PDB entry 7MSM | electron microscopy, 2.79 A resolution | chains A and E of the 55 polymer chains in the assembly

[Chain A]
Molecule: 23S rRNA
Source organism: Mycobacterium tuberculosis (strain ATCC 25618 / H37Rv)
Sequence (3138 nucleotides; numbered 1 to 3138; the number before each row is that of its first residue):
     1 UUGUAAGUGUCUAAGGGCGCAUGGUGGAUGCCUUGGCAUCGAGAGCCGAU
    51 GAAGGACGUGGGAGGCUGCGAUAUGCCUCGGGGAGCUGUCAACCGAGCGU
   101 GGAUCCGAGGAUUUCCGAAUGGGGAAACCCAGCACGAGUGAUGUCGUGCU
   151 ACCCGCAUCUGAAUAUAUAGGGUGCGGGAGGGAACGCGGGGAAGUGAAAC
   201 AUCUCAGUACCCGUAGGAGGAGAAAACAAUUGUGAUUCCGCAAGUAGUGG
   251 CGAGCGAACGCGGAACAGGCUAAACCGCACGCAUGGGUAACCGGGUAGGG
   301 GUUGUGUGUGCGGGGUUGUGGGAGGAUAUGUCUCAGCGCUACCCGGCUGA
   351 GAGGCAGUCAGAAAGUGUCGUGGUUAGCGGAAGUGGCCUGGGAUGGUCUG
   401 CCGUAGACGGUGAGAGCCCGGUACGCGAAAACCCGGCACCUGCCUAGUAU
   451 CAAUUCCCGAGUAGCAGCGGGCCCGUGGAAUCCGCUGUGAAUCCGCCGGG
   501 ACCACCCGGUAAGCCUAAAUACUCCUCGAUGACCGAUAGCGGAUUAGUAC
   551 CGUGAGGGAAUGGUGAAAAGUACCCCGGGAGGGGAGUGAAAGAGUACCUG
   601 AAACCGUGUGCCUACAAUCCGUCAGAGCCUCCUUUUCCUCUCCGGAGGAG
   651 GGUGGUGAUGGCGUGCCUUUUGAAGAAUGAGCCUGCGAGUCAGGGACAUG
   701 UCGCAAGGUUAACCCGUGUGGGGUAGCCGCAGCGAAAGCGAGUCUGAAUA
   751 GGGCGACCCACACGCGCAUACGCGCGUGUGAAUAGUGGCGUGUUCUGGAC
   801 CCGAAGCGGAGUGAUCUACCCAUGGCCAGGGUGAAGCGCGGGUAAGACCG
   851 CGUGGAGGCCCGAACCCACUUAGGUUGAAGACUGAGGGGAUGAGCUGUGG
   901 GUAGGGGUGAAAGGCCAAUCAAACUCCGUGAUAGCUGGUUCUCCCCGAAA
   951 UGCAUUUAGGUGCAGCGUUGCGUGGUUCACCGCGGAGGUAGAGCUACUGG
  1001 AUGGCCGAUGGGCCCUACUAGGUUACUGACGUCAGCCAAACUCCGAAUGC
  1051 CGUGGUGUAAAGCGUGGCAGUGAGACGGCGGGGGAUAAGCUCCGUACGUC
  1101 GAAAGGGAAACAGCCCAGAUCGCCGGCUAAGGCCCCCAAGCGUGUGCUAA
  1151 GUGGGAAAGGAUGUGCAGUCGCAAAGACAACCAGGAGGUUGGCUUAGAAG
  1201 CAGCCACCCUUGAAAGAGUGCGUAAUAGCUCACUGGUCAAGUGAUUGUGC
  1251 GCCGAUAAUGUAGCGGGGCUCAAGCACACCGCCGAAGCCGCGGCACAUCC
  1301 ACCUUGUGGUGGGUGUGGGUAGGGGAGCGUCCCUCAUUCAGCGAAGCCAC
  1351 CGGGUGACCGGUGGUGGAGGGUGGGGGAGUGAGAAUGCAGGCAUGAGUAG
  1401 CGACAAGGCAAGUGAGAACCUUGCCCGCCGAAAGACCAAGGGUUCCUGGG
  1451 CCAGGCCAGUCCGCCCAGGGUGAGUCGGGACCUAAGGCGAGGCCGACAGG
  1501 CGUAGUCGAUGGACAACGGGUUGAUAUUCCCGUACCCGUGUGUGGGCGCC
  1551 CGUGACGAAUCAGCGGUACUAACCACCCAAAACCGGAUCGAUCACUCCCC
  1601 UUCGGGGGUGUGGAGUUCUGGGGCUGCGUGGGAACUUCGCUGGUAGUAGU
  1651 CAAGCGAAGGGGUGACGCAGGAAGGUAGCCGUACCAGUCAGUGGUAACAC
  1701 UGGGGCAAGCCGGUAGGGAGAGCGAUAGGCAAAUCCGUCGCUCACUAAUC
  1751 CUGAGAGGUGACGCAUAGCCGGUUGAGGCGAAUUCGGUGAUCCUCUGCUG
  1801 CCAAGAAAAGCCUCUAGCGAGCACACACACGGCCCGUACCCCAAACCGAC
  1851 ACAGGUGGUCAGGUAGAGCAUACCAAGGCGUACGAGAUAACUAUGGUUAA
  1901 GGAACUCGGCAAAAUGCCCCCGUAACUUCGGGAGAAGGGGGACCGGAAUA
  1951 UCGUGAACACCCUUGCGGUGGGAGCGGGAUCCGGUCGCAGAAACCAGUGA
  2001 GGAGCGACUGUUUACUAAAAACACAGGUCCGUGCGAAGUCGCAAGACGAU
  2051 GUAUACGGACUGACGCCUGCCCGGUGCUGGAAGGUUAAGAGGACCCGUUA
  2101 ACCCGCAAGGGUGAAGCGGAGAAUUUAAGCCCCAGUAAACGGCGGUGGUA
  2151 ACUAUAACCAUCCUAAGGUAGCGAAAUUCCUUGUCGGGUAAGUUCCGACC
  2201 UGCACGAAUGGCGUAACGACUUCUCAACUGUCUCAACCAUAGACUCGGCG
  2251 AAAUUGCACUACGAGUAAAGAUGCUCGUUACGCGCGGCAGGACGAAAAGA
  2301 CCCCGGGACCUUCACUACAACUUGGUAUUGAUGUUCGGUACGGUUUGUGU
  2351 AGGAUAGGUGGGAGACUGUGAAACCUCGACGCCAGUUGGGGCGGAGUCGU
  2401 UGUUGAAAUACCACUCUGAUCGUAUUGGGCAUCUAACCUCGAACCCUGAA
  2451 UCGGGUUUAGGGACAGUGCCUGGCGGGUAGUUUAACUGGGGCGGUUGCCU
  2501 CCUAAAAUGUAACGGAGGCGCCCAAAGGUUCCCUCAACCUGGACGGCAAU
  2551 CAGGUGGCGAGUGUAAAUGCACAAGGGAGCUUGACUGCGAGACUUACAAG
  2601 UCAAGCAGGGACGAAAGUCGGGAUUAGUGAUCCGGCACCCCCGAGUGGAA
  2651 GGGGUGUCGCUCAACGGAUAAAAGGUACCCCGGGGAUAACAGGCUGAUCU
  2701 UCCCCAAGAGUCCAUAUCGACGGGAUGGUUUGGCACCUCGAUGUCGGCUC
  2751 GUCGCAUCCUGGGGCUGGAGCAGGUCCCAAGGGUUGGGCUGUUCGCCCAU
  2801 UAAAGCGGCACGCGAGCUGGGUUUAGAACGUCGUGAGACAGUUCGGUCUC
  2851 UAUCCGCCGCGCGCGUCAGAAACUUGAGGAAACCUGUCCCUAGUACGAGA
  2901 GGACCGGGACGGACGAACCUCUGGUGCACCAGUUGUCCCGCCAGGGGCAC
  2951 CGCUGGAUAGCCACGUUCGGUCAGGAUAACCGCUGAAAGCAUCUAAGCGG
  3001 GAAACCUUCUCCAAGAUCAGGUUUCUCACCCACUUGGUGGGAUAAGGCCC
  3051 CCCGCAGAACACGGGUUCAAUAGGUCAGACCUGGAAGCUCAGUAAUGGGU
  3101 GUAGGGAACUGGUGCUAACCGGCCGAAAACUUACAACA
Unresolved in the structure: 1-4, 1013-1022, 3133-3138
Modified / non-standard residues: 5MU (5-methyluridine 5'-monophosphate) at position 2177; OMG (o2'-methylguanosine-5'-monophosphate) at position 2791
Ion coordination: Mg2+ site 1: C31, G1370; Mg2+ site 2: C46, G217; Mg2+ site 3 near G60 (its only coordinating residue here); Mg2+ site 4 near U72 (its only coordinating residue here); Mg2+ site 5 near U120 (its only coordinating residue here); Mg2+ site 6: A162, U166; Mg2+ site 7: G194, U2481; Mg2+ site 8: G194, U195; Mg2+ site 9: A199, C200; Mg2+ site 10 near G220 (its only coordinating residue here); Mg2+ site 11 near C251 (its only coordinating residue here); Mg2+ site 12: G379, G421; 154 more Mg2+ sites not listed
Small-molecule neighbours: N-formylmethionine (FME): G2299, A2300, C2301, A2689, U2823

[Chain E]
Molecule: 50S ribosomal protein L4
Source organism: Mycobacterium tuberculosis (strain ATCC 25618 / H37Rv)
UniProtKB: P9WH85 (RL4_MYCTU); residue numbers follow UniProt; this construct covers 1-223
Chain sequence (223 residues; row label = number of the first residue in the row):
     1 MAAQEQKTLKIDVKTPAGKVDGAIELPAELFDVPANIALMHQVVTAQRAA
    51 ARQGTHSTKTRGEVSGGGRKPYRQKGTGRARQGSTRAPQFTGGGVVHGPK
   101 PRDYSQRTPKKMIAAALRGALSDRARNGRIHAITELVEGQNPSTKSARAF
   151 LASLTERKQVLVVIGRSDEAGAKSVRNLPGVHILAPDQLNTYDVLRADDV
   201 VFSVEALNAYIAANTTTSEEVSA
Unresolved in the structure: 1-8, 216-223

[Interface between chain A and chain E]
Residue-residue contacts - 149 pairs, chain A then chain E:
  C37(A) - Ser57(E)  sugar contact
  A38(A) - Thr55(E)  sugar contact
  A38(A) - Ser57(E)  sugar contact
  A38(A) - Pro101(E)  sugar contact
  U39(A) - Gln53(E)  base contact
  U39(A) - Thr55(E)  sugar contact
  C402(A) - Lys145(E)  phosphate contact
  C402(A) - Arg148(E)  base contact
  G403(A) - Thr144(E)  sugar contact
  G403(A) - Arg148(E)  hydrogen bond to the base
  G403(A) - Asn177(E)  hydrogen bond to the base
  G403(A) - Leu178(E)  base contact
  U404(A) - Pro142(E)  sugar contact
  U404(A) - Ser143(E)  phosphate contact
  U404(A) - Thr144(E)  hydrogen bond to the phosphate
  U404(A) - Lys173(E)  hydrogen bond to the base
  U404(A) - Arg176(E)  hydrogen bond to the phosphate
  A405(A) - Arg176(E)  salt bridge to the phosphate
  A405(A) - Asn177(E)  hydrogen bond to the phosphate
  G406(A) - Asn177(E)  hydrogen bond to the sugar
  G406(A) - Pro179(E)  base contact
  A423(A) - Arg176(E)  hydrogen bond to the sugar
  U530(A) - Gln53(E)  hydrogen bond to the sugar
  G531(A) - Gln53(E)  sugar contact
  G531(A) - Thr55(E)  hydrogen bond to the base
  A532(A) - Arg48(E)  hydrogen bond to the base
  A532(A) - Ala49(E)  base contact
  A532(A) - Arg52(E)  hydrogen bond to the base
  A532(A) - Gln53(E)  hydrogen bond to the phosphate
  C533(A) - Arg52(E)  salt bridge to the phosphate
  C533(A) - Thr55(E)  sugar contact
  C533(A) - His56(E)  salt bridge to the phosphate
  U537(A) - Thr91(E)  hydrogen bond to the base
  A538(A) - Gly92(E)  hydrogen bond to the phosphate
  G539(A) - Val95(E)  phosphate contact
  C540(A) - Lys59(E)  salt bridge to the phosphate
  G541(A) - Val64(E)  phosphate contact
  G541(A) - Ser65(E)  hydrogen bond to the phosphate
  G547(A) - Ser65(E)  base contact
  G557(A) - Arg69(E)  sugar contact
  G558(A) - Gly66(E)  phosphate contact
  G558(A) - Gly67(E)  hydrogen bond to the phosphate
  A559(A) - Arg86(E)  salt bridge to the phosphate
  G685(A) - Thr91(E)  hydrogen bond to the base
  G687(A) - Pro88(E)  sugar contact
  A688(A) - Val96(E)  sugar contact
  A688(A) - His97(E)  phosphate contact
  U690(A) - His97(E)  hydrogen bond to the base
  C691(A) - Arg102(E)  phosphate contact
  A692(A) - Arg102(E)  phosphate contact
  G694(A) - Arg107(E)  base contact
  C702(A) - Asn36(E)  phosphate contact
  G703(A) - Asn36(E)  hydrogen bond to the phosphate
  G703(A) - Met112(E)  sugar contact
  C704(A) - Lys111(E)  hydrogen bond to the sugar
  G708(A) - Lys111(E)  salt bridge to the phosphate
  U709(A) - Lys111(E)  salt bridge to the phosphate
  U710(A) - Arg107(E)  hydrogen bond to the phosphate
  U710(A) - Thr108(E)  phosphate contact
  U710(A) - Pro109(E)  phosphate contact
  U710(A) - Lys110(E)  hydrogen bond to the phosphate
  A711(A) - Arg107(E)  salt bridge to the phosphate
  G716(A) - Arg166(E)  hydrogen bond to the sugar
  G716(A) - Gln188(E)  hydrogen bond to the base
  U717(A) - Leu184(E)  base contact
  U717(A) - Ala185(E)  hydrogen bond to the base
  G718(A) - His182(E)  hydrogen bond to the base
  G718(A) - Asn190(E)  base contact
  G718(A) - Asp193(E)  hydrogen bond to the base
  U719(A) - Gln47(E)  sugar contact
  U719(A) - Ala50(E)  sugar contact
  U719(A) - Ala51(E)  base contact
  U719(A) - Asn190(E)  hydrogen bond to the sugar
  G720(A) - Gln47(E)  hydrogen bond to the phosphate
  G720(A) - Ile113(E)  phosphate contact
  G720(A) - Asp187(E)  hydrogen bond to the sugar
  G720(A) - Gln188(E)  hydrogen bond to the base
  G720(A) - Leu189(E)  sugar contact
  G720(A) - Asn190(E)  sugar contact
  G721(A) - Ile113(E)  phosphate contact
  G723(A) - Lys110(E)  hydrogen bond to the base
  G787(A) - Pro109(E)  sugar contact
  G787(A) - Met112(E)  base contact
  G788(A) - Gln42(E)  hydrogen bond to the base
  G788(A) - Arg107(E)  salt bridge to the phosphate
  G788(A) - Thr108(E)  sugar contact
  G788(A) - Pro109(E)  sugar contact
  C789(A) - Gln42(E)  sugar contact
  C789(A) - Gln106(E)  sugar contact
  C789(A) - Arg107(E)  phosphate contact
  C800(A) - His97(E)  hydrogen bond to the sugar
  C801(A) - Val96(E)  sugar contact
  C802(A) - Arg61(E)  salt bridge to the phosphate
  C802(A) - Pro88(E)  phosphate contact
  C802(A) - Gln89(E)  sugar contact
  G803(A) - Arg61(E)  salt bridge to the phosphate
  G803(A) - Lys70(E)  phosphate contact
  G803(A) - Gln74(E)  hydrogen bond to the sugar
  G803(A) - Arg81(E)  sugar contact
  G803(A) - Gln82(E)  phosphate contact
  G803(A) - Gly83(E)  phosphate contact
  A804(A) - Lys70(E)  salt bridge to the phosphate
  A804(A) - Gln74(E)  hydrogen bond to the sugar
  A804(A) - Gly83(E)  phosphate contact
  A805(A) - Lys70(E)  phosphate contact
  U925(A) - Arg69(E)  phosphate contact
  C926(A) - Arg69(E)  salt bridge to the phosphate
  C927(A) - Gly68(E)  phosphate contact
  G930(A) - Thr60(E)  base contact
  G930(A) - Arg61(E)  hydrogen bond to the sugar
  G930(A) - Gly62(E)  phosphate contact
  U936(A) - Arg81(E)  hydrogen bond to the base
  C1333(A) - Arg48(E)  hydrogen bond to the sugar
  U1334(A) - Arg48(E)  hydrogen bond to the sugar
  U1334(A) - Tyr192(E)  hydrogen bond to the sugar
  G1375(A) - His41(E)  hydrogen bond to the sugar
  G1375(A) - Arg48(E)  base contact
  G1376(A) - His41(E)  phosphate contact
  G1376(A) - Thr45(E)  sugar contact
  G1377(A) - Arg52(E)  sugar contact
  G1377(A) - Tyr104(E)  phosphate contact
  A1378(A) - Arg102(E)  salt bridge to the phosphate
  G1379(A) - Thr58(E)  base contact
  G1379(A) - Val95(E)  base contact
  G1379(A) - Pro99(E)  phosphate contact
  A1385(A) - Gln89(E)  base contact
  U1386(A) - Gly78(E)  base contact
  U1386(A) - Arg79(E)  hydrogen bond to the base
  U1386(A) - Ala80(E)  phosphate contact
  G1387(A) - Ala80(E)  phosphate contact
  G1387(A) - Gln82(E)  hydrogen bond to the phosphate
  G1387(A) - Gln89(E)  hydrogen bond to the base
  C1388(A) - Arg79(E)  salt bridge to the phosphate
  C1388(A) - Gln82(E)  phosphate contact
  C1388(A) - Gln89(E)  sugar contact
  C1388(A) - Phe90(E)  sugar contact
  C1388(A) - Thr91(E)  hydrogen bond to the sugar
  A1389(A) - Thr91(E)  sugar contact
  A2297(A) - Gly76(E)  phosphate contact
  A2297(A) - Thr77(E)  phosphate contact
  A2298(A) - Lys75(E)  hydrogen bond to the sugar
  A2298(A) - Gly76(E)  hydrogen bond to the phosphate
  A2298(A) - Gly78(E)  phosphate contact
  A2298(A) - Arg81(E)  base contact
  G2299(A) - Lys75(E)  salt bridge to the phosphate
  C2681(A) - Lys75(E)  phosphate contact
  G2682(A) - Gln74(E)  hydrogen bond to the phosphate
  G2682(A) - Lys75(E)  salt bridge to the phosphate
  G2683(A) - Arg81(E)  salt bridge to the phosphate
Other interface residues (no listed pair), chain A (84 interface residues in all): A407, C424, G556, G689, G790, G798, C1335, A1336, U1337
Other interface residues (no listed pair), chain E (89 interface residues in all): Ala38, Leu39, Gly54, Ser84, Thr85, Ala87, Gly98, Ala114, Lys158, Gln159, Ile183, Arg196

[In short]
Chain A and chain E form an interface of 84 and 89 residues respectively, with 50 hydrogen bonds and 18 salt
bridges. Polar contacts include G403(A)-Arg148(E), G403(A)-Asn177(E) and U404(A)-Lys173(E). Ligands of chain
A: N-formylmethionine. C31(A) and G1370(A) coordinate Mg2+ site 1.
Chain A is 23S rRNA and chain E is 50S ribosomal protein L4, both from Mycobacterium tuberculosis (strain ATCC
25618 / H37Rv); the structure, Mtb 70SIC in complex with MtbEttA at Trans_R0 state, was determined by electron
microscopy together with 7MSC, 7MSH, 7MSZ, 7MT2, 7MT3 and 7MT7 from the same study.
